PDB entry 4CGS | X-ray diffraction, 1.30 A resolution | chain A

[Chain A]
Name: Polymerase subunit pa
Organism: Dhori virus
Notes: fragment: n-terminal domain, residues 1-171
UniProtKB: D6PT85 (D6PT85_9ORTO); residue numbers follow UniProt; this construct covers 1-171
Chain sequence (173 residues; numbered -1 to 171; the number before each row is that of its first residue; numbers below 1 keep their minus sign (Gly-1 is residue -1)):
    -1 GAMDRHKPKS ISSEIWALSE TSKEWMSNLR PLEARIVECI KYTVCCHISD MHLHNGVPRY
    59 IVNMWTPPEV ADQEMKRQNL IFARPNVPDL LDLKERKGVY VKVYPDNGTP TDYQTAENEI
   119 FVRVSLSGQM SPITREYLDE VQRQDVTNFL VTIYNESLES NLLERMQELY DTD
Not modelled in the structure: -1, 168-171
Differences from the reference sequence: expression tag (-1 to 0)
Modified residues: Cys44 (s,s-(2-hydroxyethyl)thiocysteine; CME)

[In short]
Chain A is Polymerase subunit pa (Dhori virus); the structure, Crystal structure of the N-terminal domain of
the PA subunit of Dhori virus polymerase, was determined by X-ray diffraction together with 4CGX, 4CHC, 4CHD,
4CHE and 4CHF from the same study.
